Entry 1PL4 (X-ray diffraction, 1.47 A resolution); this record covers chains A and C of the 4 polymer chains in the assembly.

== Chain A (and C) ==
Protein: Superoxide dismutase [Mn], mitochondrial
Organism: Homo sapiens
Notes: EC 1.15.1.1; chain C of this document is another copy of the same molecule, construct and numbering; everything in this record applies to it too
Reference sequence: P04179 (SODM_HUMAN); residues 1-198 here correspond to UniProt positions 25-222 (UniProt number = residue number + 24)
Chain sequence (198 residues; each row starts with the number of its first residue):
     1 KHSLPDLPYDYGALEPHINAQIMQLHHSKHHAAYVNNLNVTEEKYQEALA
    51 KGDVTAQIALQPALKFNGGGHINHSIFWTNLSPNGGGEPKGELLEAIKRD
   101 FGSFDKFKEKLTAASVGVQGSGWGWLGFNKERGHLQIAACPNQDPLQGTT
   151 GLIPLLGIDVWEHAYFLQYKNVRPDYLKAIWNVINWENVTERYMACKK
Differences from the reference sequence: engineered mutation Phe166 (Tyr190 in P04179)
Swiss-Prot annotation at these positions:
  - binding site (Mn(2+)): His26, His74, Asp159, His163
  - modified residue: Tyr34 (3'-nitrotyrosine), Lys44 (N6-acetyllysine), Lys51 (N6-acetyllysine), Lys90 (N6-acetyllysine), Lys98 (N6-acetyllysine), Lys106 (N6-acetyllysine), Lys178 (N6-acetyllysine)
Bound ions: Mn2+: His26, His74, Asp159, His163

== Chain A / chain C interface ==
Residue-residue contacts - 11 pairs, chain A then chain C:
  Asp100(A) - Arg132(C)  salt bridge
  Lys110(A) - Glu131(C)
  Glu131(A) - Lys110(C)
  Arg132(A) - Asp100(C)  salt bridge
  Arg132(A) - His134(C)
  Arg132(A) - Leu135(C)  hydrogen bond (side chain-backbone)
  Arg132(A) - Gln136(C)
  His134(A) - Arg132(C)
  His134(A) - His134(C)
  Leu135(A) - Arg132(C)  hydrogen bond (backbone-side chain)
  Gln136(A) - Arg132(C)
Interface residues without a listed pair, chain A (8 interface residues in all): Phe101
Interface residues without a listed pair, chain C (8 interface residues in all): Phe101

== In short ==
The chain A/chain C interface involves 8 residues from each chain, with 2 hydrogen bonds and 2 salt bridges.
Among the polar pairs are Asp100(A)-Arg132(C) and Arg132(A)-Leu135(C). UniProt lists 4 Mn2+-binding residues
on chain A.
Both chains are Superoxide dismutase [Mn], mitochondrial (Homo sapiens). Entry 1PL4 (Crystal Structure of
human MnSOD Y166F mutant) was determined by X-ray diffraction, deposited together with 1PM9.
